Entry 7AKK (X-ray diffraction, 3.40 A resolution); this record covers chains B and H of the 6 polymer chains in the assembly.

== Chain B ==
Molecule: Complement C3 beta chain
Organism: Homo sapiens
UniProtKB: P01024 (CO3_HUMAN); residues 1-645 here correspond to UniProt positions 23-667 (UniProt number = residue number + 22)
Sequence (645 residues; each row starts with the number of its first residue):
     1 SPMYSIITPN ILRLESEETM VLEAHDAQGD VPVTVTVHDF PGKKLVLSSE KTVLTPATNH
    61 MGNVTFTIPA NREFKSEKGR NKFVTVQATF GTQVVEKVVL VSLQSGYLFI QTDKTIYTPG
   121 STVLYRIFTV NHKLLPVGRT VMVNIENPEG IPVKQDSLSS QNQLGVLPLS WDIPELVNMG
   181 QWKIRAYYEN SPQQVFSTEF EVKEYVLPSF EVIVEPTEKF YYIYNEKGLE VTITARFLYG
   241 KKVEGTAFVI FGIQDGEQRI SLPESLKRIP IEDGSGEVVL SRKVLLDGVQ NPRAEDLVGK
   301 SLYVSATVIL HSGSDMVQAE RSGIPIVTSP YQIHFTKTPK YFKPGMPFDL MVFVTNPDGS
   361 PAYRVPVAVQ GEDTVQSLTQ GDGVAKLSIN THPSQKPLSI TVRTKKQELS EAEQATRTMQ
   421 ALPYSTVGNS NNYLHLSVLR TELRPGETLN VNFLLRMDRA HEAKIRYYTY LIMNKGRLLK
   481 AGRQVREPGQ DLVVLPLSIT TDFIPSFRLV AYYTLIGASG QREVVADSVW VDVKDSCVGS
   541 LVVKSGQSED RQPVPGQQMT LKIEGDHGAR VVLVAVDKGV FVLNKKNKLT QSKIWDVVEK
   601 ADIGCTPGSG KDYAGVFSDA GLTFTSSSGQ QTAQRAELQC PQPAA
Disulfide bonds: C605-C640
Covalently attached groups: N-acetylglucosamine (NAG) linked to N63
Curated features (UniProtKB/Swiss-Prot):
  - site: S519, G520 (Microbial infection: Cleavage)
  - modified residue (Phosphoserine): S16, S48, S275, S281
  - glycosylation: N63 (N-linked (GlcNAc...) asparagine)
Reported in the primary citation:
  - post-translational modification sites: N63

== Chain H ==
Molecule: Integrin alpha-M
Organism: Homo sapiens
UniProtKB: P11215 (ITAM_HUMAN); residues 127-321 here correspond to UniProt positions 143-337 (UniProt number = residue number + 16)
Sequence (195 residues; row label = number of the first residue in the row):
   127 GSPQEDSDIA FLIDGSGSII PHDFRRMKEF VSTVMEQLKK SKTLFSLMQY SEEFRIHFTF
   187 KEFQNNPNPR SLVKPITQLL GRTHTATGIR KVVRELFNIT NGARKNAFKI LVVITDGEKF
   247 GDPLGYEDVI PEADREGVIR YVIGVGDAFR SEKSRQELNT IASKPPRDHV FQVNNFEALK
   307 TIQNQLREKG FAIEG
Disordered / not traced: 127-130, 316-321
Differences from the reference sequence: engineered mutation S128 (Cys144 in P11215), G316 (Ile332 in P11215)
Ion coordination: Mg2+: S142, S144, T209
Curated features (UniProtKB/Swiss-Prot):
  - glycosylation: N224 (N-linked (GlcNAc...) asparagine)
Reported in the primary citation:
  - specificity-determining residues: E179, K217, R220, N224, E253, E258, R261, E262, K279, Q282, R293
  - post-translational modification sites: N224 (citing earlier work)

== Interface between chain B and chain H ==
Residue-residue contacts (18):
  E15(B) with R216(H), salt bridge; R220(H), salt bridge
  S48(B) with E179(H)
  E50(B) with E179(H); F180(H)
  T67(B) with K217(H), hydrogen bond
  A70(B) with P249(H); L250(H)
  N71(B) with P249(H)
  R72(B) with D254(H), salt bridge
  R139(B) with R220(H)
  T140(B) with R261(H), hydrogen bond
  Q161(B) with E258(H), hydrogen bond; E262(H), hydrogen bond
  N162(B) with K231(H); K235(H), hydrogen bond; E262(H), hydrogen bond
  R570(B) with K231(H)
Interface residues without a listed pair, chain B (20 interface residues in all): K43, K44, L45, V46, K51, P69, S159, E189
Interface residues without a listed pair, chain H (18 interface residues in all): E178, R181, R208, H210, T213
Interface features reported in the paper:
  - interface residues, chain B: G138(B)

== Overview ==
The interface between chain B and chain H involves 20 residues on one side and 18 on the other, with 6
hydrogen bonds and 3 salt bridges. Polar contacts include E15(B)-R216(H), E15(B)-R220(H) and R72(B)-D254(H).
Covalently linked N-acetylglucosamine: at N63(B). The paper reports the interface residue G138(B); specificity
determinants E179(H), K217(H) and R220(H) among others.
Here chain B is Complement C3 beta chain and chain H is Integrin alpha-M, both from Homo sapiens. Entry 7AKK
(Structure of a complement factor-receptor complex) was determined by X-ray diffraction.
